PDB entry 8FN1 | electron microscopy, 2.88 A resolution | chains C and E of the 6 polymer chains in the assembly

# Chain C
Molecule: Guanine nucleotide-binding protein G(I)/G(S)/G(T) subunit beta-1
From: Homo sapiens
Reference sequence: P62873 (GBB1_HUMAN); residue numbers follow UniProt; this construct covers 2-340
Chain sequence (358 residues; row label = number of the first residue in the row; numbers below 1 keep their minus sign (Met-17 is residue -17)):
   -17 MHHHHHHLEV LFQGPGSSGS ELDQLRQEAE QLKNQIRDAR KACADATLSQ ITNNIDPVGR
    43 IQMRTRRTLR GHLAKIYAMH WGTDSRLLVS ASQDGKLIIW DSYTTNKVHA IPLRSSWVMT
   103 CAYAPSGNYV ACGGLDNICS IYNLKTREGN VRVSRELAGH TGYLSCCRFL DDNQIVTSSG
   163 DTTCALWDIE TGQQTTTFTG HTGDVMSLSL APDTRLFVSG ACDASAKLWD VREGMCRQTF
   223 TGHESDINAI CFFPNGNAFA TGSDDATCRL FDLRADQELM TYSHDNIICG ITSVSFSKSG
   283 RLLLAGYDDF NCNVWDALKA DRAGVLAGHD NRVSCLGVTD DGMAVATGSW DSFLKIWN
Disordered / not traced: -17 to 2
Differences from the reference sequence: expression tag (-17 to 1)
Swiss-Prot annotation at these positions:
  - modified residue: Ser2 (N-acetylserine), His266 (Phosphohistidine)
  - natural variant: Leu30 (L30F: In MRD42; uncertain significance), Arg52 (R52G: In MRD42), Gly64 (G64V: In MRD42), Asp76 (D76E: In MRD42; D76G: In MRD42), Gly77 (G77S: In MRD42), Lys78 (K78R: In MRD42), Ile80 (I80N: In MRD42; I80T: In MRD42), His91 (H91R: In MRD42; uncertain significance), Ala92 (A92T: In MRD42), Pro94 (P94S: In MRD42), Leu95 (L95P: In MRD42), Arg96 (R96L: In MRD42), 5 further natural variant entries in UniProt

# Chain E
Molecule: scFv16
From: Escherichia coli
Notes: antibody fragment or engineered binder
Chain sequence (267 residues; each row starts with the number of its first residue; note: 3 numbers in that range are skipped by the numbering (no residue carries them; nothing is unmodelled there); a row labelled like 120A-120O holds insertion residues (120A, then the next letters in order)):
     1 DVQLVESGGG LVQPGGSRKL SCSASGFAFS SFGMHWVRQA PEKGLEWVAY ISSGSGTIYY
    61 ADTVKGRFTI SRDDPKNTLF LQMTSLRSED TAMYYCVRSI YYYGSSPFDF WGQGTTLTVS
120A-120O SGGGGSGGGGSGGGG
   124 SDIVMTQATS SVPVTPGESV SISCRSSKSL LHSNGNTYLY WFLQRPGQSP QLLIYRMSNL
   184 ASGVPDRFSG SGSGTAFTLT ISRLEAEDVG VYYCMQHLEY PLTFGAGTKL ELKAAALEVL
   244 FQGPHHHHHH HH
Disordered / not traced: 1, 120A-120O, 138, 236-255
Disulfides: Cys147-Cys217

# Chain C / chain E interface
Contacting residue pairs - 12 pairs, chain C then chain E:
  Asp66(C) with Tyr103(E)
  Arg68(C) with Tyr103(E)
  Leu69(C) with Tyr103(E), hydrophobic
  Val90(C) with Tyr102(E), hydrophobic
  His91(C) with Tyr102(E)
  Lys127(C) with Gly104(E)
  Glu130(C) with Gly26(E); Phe27(E); Ala28(E), hydrogen bond (backbone-backbone); Phe32(E)
  Gly131(C) with Phe32(E)
  Asn132(C) with Ala28(E)
Also at the interface, not in a pair above, chain C (11 interface residues in all): Asp83, Arg129
Also at the interface, not in a pair above, chain E (10 interface residues in all): Val2, Arg98, Ile100

# Overview
11 residues of chain C and 10 residues of chain E are in contact; the contacts include 1 hydrogen bond. Its
one hydrogen bond, Glu130(C)-Ala28(E), is backbone to backbone.
Chain C is Guanine nucleotide-binding protein G(I)/G(S)/G(T) subunit beta-1 (Homo sapiens) and chain E is
scFv16 (Escherichia coli); the structure, CryoEM structure of Go-coupled NTSR1, was determined by electron
microscopy (same publication as 8FMZ and 8FN0).
